8G74 - chains A and D of the 5 polymer chains in the assembly; structure by electron microscopy, 2.50 A resolution.

== Chain A (and D) ==
Molecule: Spike glycoprotein
Source organism: Severe acute respiratory syndrome coronavirus 2
Notes: chain D of this document is another copy of the same molecule, construct and numbering; everything in this record applies to it too
UniProt: P0DTC2 (SPIKE_SARS2); residues 14-1211 here = UniProt positions 14-1211
Sequence (1234 residues; row label = number of the first residue in the row):
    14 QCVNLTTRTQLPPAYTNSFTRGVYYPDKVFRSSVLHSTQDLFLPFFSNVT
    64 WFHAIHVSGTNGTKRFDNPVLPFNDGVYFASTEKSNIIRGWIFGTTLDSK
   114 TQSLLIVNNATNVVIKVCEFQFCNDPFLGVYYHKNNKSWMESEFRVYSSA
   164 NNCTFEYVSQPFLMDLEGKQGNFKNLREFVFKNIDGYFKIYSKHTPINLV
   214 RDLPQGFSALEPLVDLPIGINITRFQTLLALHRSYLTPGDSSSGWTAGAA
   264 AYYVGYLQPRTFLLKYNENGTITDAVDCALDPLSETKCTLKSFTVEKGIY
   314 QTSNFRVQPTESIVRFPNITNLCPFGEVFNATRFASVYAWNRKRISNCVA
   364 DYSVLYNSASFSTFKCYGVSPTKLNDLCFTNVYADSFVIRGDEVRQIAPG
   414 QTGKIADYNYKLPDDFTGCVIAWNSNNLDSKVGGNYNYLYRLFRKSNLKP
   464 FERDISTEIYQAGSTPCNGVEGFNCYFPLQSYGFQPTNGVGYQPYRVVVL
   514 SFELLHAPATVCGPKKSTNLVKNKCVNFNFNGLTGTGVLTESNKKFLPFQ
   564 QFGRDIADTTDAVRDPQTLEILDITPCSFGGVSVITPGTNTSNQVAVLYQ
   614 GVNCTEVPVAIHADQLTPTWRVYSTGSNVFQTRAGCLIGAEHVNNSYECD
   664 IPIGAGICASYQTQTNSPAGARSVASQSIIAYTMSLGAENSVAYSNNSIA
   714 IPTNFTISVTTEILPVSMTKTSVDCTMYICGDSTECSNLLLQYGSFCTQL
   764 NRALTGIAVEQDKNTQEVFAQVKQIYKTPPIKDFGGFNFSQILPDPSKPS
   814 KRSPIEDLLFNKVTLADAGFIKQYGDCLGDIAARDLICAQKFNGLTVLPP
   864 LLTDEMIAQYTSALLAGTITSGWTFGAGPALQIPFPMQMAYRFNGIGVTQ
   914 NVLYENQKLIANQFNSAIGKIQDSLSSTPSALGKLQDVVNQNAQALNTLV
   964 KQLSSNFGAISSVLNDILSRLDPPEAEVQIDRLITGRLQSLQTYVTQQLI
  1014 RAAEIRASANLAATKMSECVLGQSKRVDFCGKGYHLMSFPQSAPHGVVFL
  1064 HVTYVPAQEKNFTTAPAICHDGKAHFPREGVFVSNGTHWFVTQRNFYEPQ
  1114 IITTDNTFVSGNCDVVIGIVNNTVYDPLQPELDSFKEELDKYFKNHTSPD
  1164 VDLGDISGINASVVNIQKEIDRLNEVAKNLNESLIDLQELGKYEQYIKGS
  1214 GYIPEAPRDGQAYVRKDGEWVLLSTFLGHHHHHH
Unresolved in the structure: 181-183, 621-640, 677-689, 828-854, 1148-1247 (chain D: 181-183, 621-640, 677-688, 828-853, 1148-1247)
Construct notes: conflict G614 (Asp in P0DTC2), A682 (Arg in P0DTC2), G683 (Arg in P0DTC2), P817 (Phe in P0DTC2), P892 (Ala in P0DTC2), P899 (Ala in P0DTC2), P942 (Ala in P0DTC2), P986 (Lys in P0DTC2), P987 (Val in P0DTC2); expression tag (1212-1247)
Swiss-Prot annotation at these positions:
  - region: N280 to C301 (Putative superantigen), R403 to D405 (Integrin-binding motif), N448 to F456 (Immunodominant HLA epitope recognized by the CD8+), P681, A684 (Putative superantigen), S816 to Y837 (Fusion peptide 1), K835 to F855 (Fusion peptide 2), D1163 to E1202 (Heptad repeat 2)
  - site (Cleavage): R685, S686, R815, S816
  - glycosylation: N17 (N-linked (GlcNAc...) (complex) asparagine), N61 (N-linked (GlcNAc...) (hybrid) asparagine), N74 (N-linked (GlcNAc...) (complex) asparagine), N122 (N-linked (GlcNAc...) (hybrid) asparagine), N149 (N-linked (GlcNAc...) (complex) asparagine), N165 (N-linked (GlcNAc...) (complex) asparagine), N234 (N-linked (GlcNAc...) (high mannose) asparagine), N282 (N-linked (GlcNAc...) (complex) asparagine), T323 (O-linked (GalNAc) threonine), S325 (O-linked (HexNAc...) serine), N331 (N-linked (GlcNAc...) (complex) asparagine), N343 (N-linked (GlcNAc...) (complex) asparagine), N603 (N-linked (GlcNAc...) (hybrid) asparagine), N616 (N-linked (GlcNAc...) (complex) asparagine), N657 (N-linked (GlcNAc...) (complex) asparagine), T676 (O-linked (GlcNAc...) threonine), T678 (O-linked (GlcNAc...) threonine), N709 (N-linked (GlcNAc...) (high mannose) asparagine), N717 (N-linked (GlcNAc...) (hybrid) asparagine), N801 (N-linked (GlcNAc...) (hybrid) asparagine) and 6 more in UniProt
  - natural variant: L18 (L18F: In strain: Beta/B.1.351, Gamma/P.1 and 1 more), T19 (T19I: In strain: Omicron/BQ.1.1, Omicron/XBB.1.5 and 1 more; T19R: In strain: Delta/B.1.617.2, Omicron/BA.2 and 4 more), T20 (T20N: In strain: Gamma/P.1), L24 to A27 (sequence variant, change not given here; In strain: Omicron/BA.2, Omicron/BA.2.12.1 and 6 more), P26 (P26S: In strain: Gamma/P.1), Q52 (Q52H: In strain: Omicron/EG.5.1), A67 (A67V: In strain: Eta/B.1.525, Omicron/BA.1), H69 to V70 (deletion: In strain: Alpha/B.1.1.7, Eta/B.1.525 and 5 more), G75 (G75V: In strain: Lambda/C.37), T76 (T76I: In strain: Lambda/C.37), D80 (D80A: In strain: Beta/B.1.351), V83 (V83A: In strain: Omicron/XBB.1.5, Omicron/EG.5.1), 80 further natural variant entries in UniProt
  - mutagenesis: H69 to V70 (Increased incorporation of cleaved spike into virions), N121 (N121Q: Partial loss of biliverdin affinity), R190 (R190K: Partial loss of biliverdin affinity), N234 (N234Q: Increased resistance to neutralizing antibodies), N331 (N331Q: Reduced viral infectivity), N343 (N343Q: Reduced viral infectivity), L452 (L452R: Increased resistance to neutralizing antibodies. Decreases HLA binding to NF9 epitope. Increased binding affinity to human ACE2), Y453 (Y453F: Decreased HLA binding to NF9 epitope. Increased binding affinity to human ACE2), A475 (A475V: Increased resistance to neutralizing antibodies), V483 (V483A: Increased resistance to neutralizing antibodies), E484 (E484D: Increased replication in human TMEM106B overexpressing cells), F490 (F490L: Increased resistance to neutralizing antibodies and human covalescent sera neutralization), 11 further mutagenesis entries in UniProt
Disulfide bonds: C15-C136, C131-C166, C291-C301, C379-C432, C480-C488, C538-C590, C617-C649, C662-C671, C738-C760, C743-C749, C1032-C1043, C1082-C1126
Glycans and other covalent adducts: N-acetylglucosamine (NAG) linked to N282, N331, N343, N616, N657, N709, N717, N801, N1074, N1098, N1134

== Interface between chain A and chain D ==
Contacting residue pairs - 171 pairs, chain A then chain D:
  Y38(A) with L560(D)
  K41(A) with H519(D); F562(D); Q563(D); Q564(D), hydrogen bond (backbone-backbone); F565(D)
  V42(A) with H519(D); F565(D)
  F43(A) with K557(D); Q563(D); F565(D), hydrogen bond (backbone-backbone); G566(D); R567(D)
  R44(A) with R567(D)
  Y200(A) with N394(D), hydrogen bond; Y396(D); E516(D)
  E224(A) with L560(D)
  P225(A) with F562(D)
  L226(A) with F562(D)
  P230(A) with R357(D); Y396(D)
  G283(A) with Q563(D)
  Y369(A) with T415(D), hydrogen bond; D420(D)
  A372(A) with K417(D)
  G413(A) with P987(D)
  D427(A) with P986(D); P987(D)
  D737(A) with N317(D), hydrogen bond
  M740(A) with R319(D), hydrogen bond; F592(D), hydrophobic
  D745(A) with R319(D), salt bridge
  Q755(A) with S968(D); N969(D), hydrogen bond; F970(D), hydrogen bond (backbone-backbone)
  Y756(A) with Q965(D), hydrogen bond (backbone-side chain); S968(D); F970(D), hydrophobic
  G757(A) with Q965(D); S968(D)
  S758(A) with T961(D); Q965(D), hydrogen bond (backbone-side chain)
  F759(A) with Q965(D); F970(D), hydrophobic; Q1002(D); S1003(D); T1006(D)
  Q762(A) with T961(D); T1006(D)
  R765(A) with Q957(D), hydrogen bond; T961(D)
  Q784(A) with D1041(D)
  K786(A) with G700(D); A701(D)
  Q787(A) with A701(D); N703(D), hydrogen bond
  I788(A) with L699(D); G700(D); A701(D), hydrogen bond (backbone-backbone); E702(D); N703(D), hydrogen bond (backbone-backbone)
  Y789(A) with N703(D); V705(D), hydrophobic
  K790(A) with E702(D); N703(D), hydrogen bond (backbone-backbone); V705(D)
  P792(A) with Y707(D), hydrophobic
  D796(A) with Y707(D), hydrogen bond (backbone-side chain); N709(D)
  F797(A) with Y707(D), hydrophobic
  F855(A) with P589(D), hydrophobic; F592(D), hydrophobic
  G857(A) with F592(D)
  L858(A) with F592(D)
  T859(A) with F592(D)
  P863(A) with A668(D), hydrogen bond (backbone-backbone)
  L864(A) with P665(D), hydrophobic; G667(D); A668(D); G669(D), hydrogen bond (backbone-backbone); I670(D); C671(D), hydrophobic; M697(D), hydrophobic
  T866(A) with A668(D); G669(D)
  M869(A) with G669(D); L699(D)
  Q872(A) with L699(D)
  Y873(A) with L699(D), hydrogen bond (side chain-backbone)
  T883(A) with V705(D); Y707(D)
  W886(A) with Y1047(D)
  G889(A) with K1045(D)
  A890(A) with K1045(D); G1046(D), hydrogen bond (backbone-backbone); Y1047(D)
  P892(A) with P1069(D); E1072(D)
  A893(A) with V705(D), hydrophobic
  L894(A) with A713(D); P715(D); E1072(D)
  Q895(A) with V705(D); A706(D); S711(D); I712(D); A713(D), hydrogen bond (backbone-backbone); N1074(D), hydrogen bond
  I896(A) with Y707(D); S711(D); I712(D), hydrophobic
  P897(A) with Y707(D), hydrophobic; S708(D); N709(D); S711(D); T1077(D)
  F898(A) with Y707(D), hydrogen bond (backbone-side chain)
  M900(A) with T1077(D); V1094(D), hydrophobic
  Y904(A) with V1094(D); R1107(D)
  N907(A) with R1107(D)
  T912(A) with F1121(D)
  Q913(A) with P1090(D); R1107(D)
  N914(A) with F1089(D); S1123(D), hydrogen bond
  Y917(A) with P1079(D), hydrophobic; F1089(D), hydrophobic
  E918(A) with S1123(D), hydrogen bond; G1124(D); V1128(D)
  Q920(A) with I1130(D)
  K921(A) with I1130(D)
  N960(A) with I569(D)
  V963(A) with I569(D), hydrophobic; A570(D)
  K964(A) with I569(D)
  L966(A) with A570(D)
  S967(A) with A570(D); D571(D)
  S975(A) with D571(D), hydrogen bond
  N978(A) with T547(D), hydrogen bond (side chain-backbone); G548(D)
  L981(A) with K386(D), hydrogen bond (backbone-side chain)
  S982(A) with K386(D); L390(D)
  R983(A) with G381(D), hydrogen bond (side chain-backbone); V382(D); S383(D), hydrogen bond (backbone-backbone); T430(D); L517(D)
  L984(A) with G381(D); K386(D)
  D985(A) with S383(D)
  D994(A) with R995(D), salt bridge
  Q1005(A) with Q1002(D); T1006(D), hydrogen bond
  L1012(A) with I1013(D), hydrophobic
  R1019(A) with E1017(D), salt bridge
  S1030(A) with V1040(D); D1041(D)
  E1031(A) with R1039(D), salt bridge; V1040(D)
  L1034(A) with D1041(D)
  G1035(A) with V1040(D)
  R1039(A) with R1039(D)
  E1111(A) with S1123(D)
  E1144(A) with L1141(D); L1145(D)
Other interface residues (no listed pair), chain A (103 interface residues in all): N370, T415, K776, N856, L861, P862, L865, T887, G891, P899, V976, T1009, T1027, L1141, L1145
Other interface residues (no listed pair), chain D (111 interface residues in all): Y421, P521, T549, K558, F559, P561, T572, Q613, A647, C662, I666, S704, N710, K947, D985, E990, G999, T1009, F1042, V1068, A1078, V1129

== Summary ==
Chain A and chain D form an interface of 103 and 111 residues respectively, with 31 hydrogen bonds and 4 salt
bridges. Polar pairs include D745(A)-R319(D), D994(A)-R995(D) and R1019(A)-E1017(D). Covalently linked
N-acetylglucosamine: at N282(A), N331(A), N343(A), N616(A), N657(A) and N709(A) and 5 more.
Both chains are Spike glycoprotein (Severe acute respiratory syndrome coronavirus 2). Entry 8G74 (SARS-CoV-2
spike/Nb3 complex with 1 RBD up and 2 Nb3) was determined by electron microscopy (same publication as 8G72,
8G73 and 8G75).
